PDB entry 4RRU | X-ray diffraction, 2.10 A resolution | chain A

# Chain A
Name: Transcription factor MYC3
From: Arabidopsis thaliana
Notes: fragment: Myc3 N-terminal JAZ-binding domain
UniProtKB: Q9FIP9 (MYC3_ARATH); numbering as in UniProt (aligned over 5-242)
Chain sequence (238 residues; row label = number of the first residue in the row):
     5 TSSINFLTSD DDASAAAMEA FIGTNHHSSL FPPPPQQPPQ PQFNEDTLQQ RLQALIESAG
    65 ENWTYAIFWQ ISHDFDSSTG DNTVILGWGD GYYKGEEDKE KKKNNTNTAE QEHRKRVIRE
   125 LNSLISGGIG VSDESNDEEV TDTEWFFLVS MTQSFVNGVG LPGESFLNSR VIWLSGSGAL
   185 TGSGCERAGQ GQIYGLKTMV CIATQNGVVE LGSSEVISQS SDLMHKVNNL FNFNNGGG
Unresolved in the structure: 5, 27-48, 101-112, 132-140, 238-242
Bound ions: Ca2+: Ser-13, Gly-93
What the authors report for this chain:
  - conformationally variable residues (order/disorder transition): Ser-6 to Asp-16
  - mutagenesis - D94A/Y97A, L152A/M155A: increased signaling

# In short
The Ca2+ site is built by Ser-13 and Gly-93. From the paper: D94A/Y97A and L152A/M155A increase signaling;
conformational variability at Ser-6.
Chain A is Transcription factor MYC3 (Arabidopsis thaliana); the structure, Myc3 N-terminal JAZ-binding
domain[5-242] from arabidopsis, was determined by X-ray diffraction (same publication as 4RQW, 4RS9, 4YWC and
4YZ6).
